PDB entry 6RFS | electron microscopy, 4.04 A resolution (low resolution: residue-level contacts below are approximate; hydrogen-bond / salt-bridge calls are withheld) | chains 4 and 5 of the 41 polymer chains in the assembly

[Chain 4]
Protein: Subunit NU4M of NADH:Ubiquinone Oxidoreductase (Complex I)
Source organism: Yarrowia lipolytica
Notes: EC 7.1.1.2
Reference sequence: S5TMP9 (S5TMP9_YARLL); residue numbers follow UniProt; this construct covers 1-486
Amino-acid sequence (486 residues; numbered 1 to 486; the number before each row is that of its first residue):
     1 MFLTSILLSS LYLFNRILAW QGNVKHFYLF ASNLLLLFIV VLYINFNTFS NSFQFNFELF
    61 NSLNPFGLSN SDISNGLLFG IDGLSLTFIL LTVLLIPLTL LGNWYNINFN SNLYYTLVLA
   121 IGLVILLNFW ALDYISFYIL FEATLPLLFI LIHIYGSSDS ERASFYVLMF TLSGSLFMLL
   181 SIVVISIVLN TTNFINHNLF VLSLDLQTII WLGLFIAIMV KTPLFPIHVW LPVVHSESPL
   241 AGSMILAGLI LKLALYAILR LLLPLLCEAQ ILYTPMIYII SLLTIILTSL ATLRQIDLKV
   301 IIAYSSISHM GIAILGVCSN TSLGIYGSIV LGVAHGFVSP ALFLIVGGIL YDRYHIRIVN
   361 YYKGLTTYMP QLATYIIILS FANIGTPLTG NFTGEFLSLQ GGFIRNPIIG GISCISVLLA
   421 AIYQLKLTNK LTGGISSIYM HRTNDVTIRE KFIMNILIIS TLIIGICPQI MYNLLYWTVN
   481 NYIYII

[Chain 5]
Protein: Subunit NU5M of NADH:Ubiquinone Oxidoreductase (Complex I)
Source organism: Yarrowia lipolytica
Notes: EC 7.1.1.2
Reference sequence: S5TF58 (S5TF58_YARLL); the author numbering skips numbers that UniProt does not, so the offset changes along the chain: 1-606 = UniProt 1-606; 613-623 = UniProt 607-617; 637-674 = UniProt 618-655
Amino-acid sequence (655 residues; each row starts with the number of its first residue; note: 19 numbers in that range are skipped by the numbering (no residue carries them; nothing is unmodelled there)):
     1 MYNAISLIII LPCISWLFPL FFGRQLGYVF VTRMTSTLII ITTLITYYYF YQLLGNNNPI
    61 NLELFNYLNI DYLDINYNFE IDALTITMLL AITTISSMVH IYSIGYMETD PHQVRFFSLL
   121 SMFTFWMIIL VTGSNYFVLF VGWEFIGVTS YLLISFWVTR LQAMKSALSA VLMNRFGDAF
   181 FVLGLCVIAY VFGTLNYSTI FATAYLINTD LLVLIMLALF IAAMAKSAQF GLHNWLTLAM
   241 EGPTPVSSLL HAATLVTAGI YLLLRSANIL EYTPTVLFII LWIGALTTLS AGLIAICSND
   301 LKRIIALSTM SQLGMMTIAI GLSAYNLALF HLLGHAFFKA LLFMSAGSII HSILNESQDI
   361 RTYGGLLSYL PYTYICITIA SLSLMAMPGL TGYYTKDIII ESTYGSYSIS NYVVYWIAYL
   421 SAVLTCVYSM KILYLTFYSN PNNNTITYYN AHESNIYITL PMFILAIFAM FAGWILKDIY
   481 LGVGTDFVGT HILPNNFSYF DTEFSITQFY KLLPLISAIL VSILIVVLNE FFAIVFNLNN
   541 KYINTVYSIF NQKLVSDQIL NHFIIFKGLV TSGNIAHHVD KGSLYRLGPV GINRLLNKAS
   601 YNVINL
   613 SSNTRSSLSM N
   637 SMLILITIVS LLLLVLVMNV NFIIVIPVLI SILYILFS
Not modelled in the structure: 1, 653-674

[How chain 4 and chain 5 interact]
Pairs across the interface (76; chain 4 residue first):
  Tyr166(4) with Pro589(5)
  Phe170(4) with Pro589(5)
  Phe225(4) with Leu584(5)
  His228(4) with Asp580(5)
  Val229(4) with Tyr585(5); Pro589(5)
  Leu287(4) with Ile575(5)
  Leu290(4) with Ser572(5); Ile575(5)
  Arg294(4) with Leu569(5); Gly573(5); Ala576(5); His577(5)
  Gln295(4) with Ala576(5)
  Tyr304(4) with Asp580(5)
  Ser322(4) with Ile70(5); Asp71(5)
  Leu323(4) with Ile70(5); Tyr72(5); Leu73(5)
  Tyr326(4) with Leu68(5)
  Phe381(4) with Val148(5); Tyr151(5); Leu152(5)
  Ile384(4) with Arg175(5)
  Thr386(4) with Phe145(5)
  Pro387(4) with Phe140(5); Val141(5); Glu144(5); Phe145(5)
  Leu388(4) with Trp126(5); Phe145(5)
  Phe392(4) with Phe140(5); Val182(5)
  Thr393(4) with Tyr67(5)
  Phe396(4) with Leu185(5); Cys186(5)
  Leu397(4) with Leu68(5)
  Leu399(4) with Val182(5)
  Gln400(4) with Tyr72(5); Cys186(5); Ala189(5)
  Phe403(4) with Val187(5)
  Ile404(4) with Tyr72(5); Tyr190(5)
  Gly411(4) with Leu183(5)
  Cys414(4) with Ala179(5); Val182(5); Leu183(5)
  Val417(4) with Arg175(5)
  Leu418(4) with Arg175(5); Phe176(5)
  Ala421(4) with Arg175(5)
  Ile422(4) with Leu172(5)
  Leu425(4) with Val171(5)
  Thr428(4) with Tyr151(5)
  Asn429(4) with Tyr151(5); Met164(5); Leu168(5)
  Gly433(4) with Val158(5); Met164(5)
  Gly434(4) with Val158(5); Thr159(5)
  Ile435(4) with Thr159(5)
  Gly465(4) with Tyr67(5)
  Ile466(4) with Tyr67(5); Tyr77(5)
  Cys467(4) with Phe65(5); Asn66(5)
  Pro468(4) with Tyr67(5); Leu68(5)
  Gln469(4) with Asn66(5); Tyr67(5); Leu68(5); Asn69(5)
  Tyr472(4) with Ile70(5)
Interface residues without a listed pair, chain 4 (52 interface residues in all): Val233, Ala291, Leu293, Thr366, Ile377, Ile415, Lys426, Thr432
Interface residues without a listed pair, chain 5 (49 interface residues in all): Arg115, Phe137, Gly568, Thr571, Val579

[Overview]
The interface between chain 4 and chain 5 involves 52 residues on one side and 49 on the other.
Chain 4 is Subunit NU4M of NADH:Ubiquinone Oxidoreductase (Complex I) and chain 5 is Subunit NU5M of
NADH:Ubiquinone Oxidoreductase (Complex I), both from Yarrowia lipolytica; the structure, Cryo-EM structure of
a respiratory complex I mutant lacking NDUFS4, was determined by electron microscopy (same publication as 6RFQ
and 6RFR).
